Entry 6PSV (electron microscopy, 3.50 A resolution); this record covers chains L and O of the 10 polymer chains in the assembly.

[Chain L]
Molecule: RNA polymerase sigma factor RpoD
From: Escherichia coli
UniProtKB: Q0P6L9 (Q0P6L9_ECOLX); residues 1-613 here = UniProt positions 1-613
Chain sequence (616 residues; row label = number of the first residue in the row; numbers below 1 keep their minus sign (Ser-2 is residue -2)):
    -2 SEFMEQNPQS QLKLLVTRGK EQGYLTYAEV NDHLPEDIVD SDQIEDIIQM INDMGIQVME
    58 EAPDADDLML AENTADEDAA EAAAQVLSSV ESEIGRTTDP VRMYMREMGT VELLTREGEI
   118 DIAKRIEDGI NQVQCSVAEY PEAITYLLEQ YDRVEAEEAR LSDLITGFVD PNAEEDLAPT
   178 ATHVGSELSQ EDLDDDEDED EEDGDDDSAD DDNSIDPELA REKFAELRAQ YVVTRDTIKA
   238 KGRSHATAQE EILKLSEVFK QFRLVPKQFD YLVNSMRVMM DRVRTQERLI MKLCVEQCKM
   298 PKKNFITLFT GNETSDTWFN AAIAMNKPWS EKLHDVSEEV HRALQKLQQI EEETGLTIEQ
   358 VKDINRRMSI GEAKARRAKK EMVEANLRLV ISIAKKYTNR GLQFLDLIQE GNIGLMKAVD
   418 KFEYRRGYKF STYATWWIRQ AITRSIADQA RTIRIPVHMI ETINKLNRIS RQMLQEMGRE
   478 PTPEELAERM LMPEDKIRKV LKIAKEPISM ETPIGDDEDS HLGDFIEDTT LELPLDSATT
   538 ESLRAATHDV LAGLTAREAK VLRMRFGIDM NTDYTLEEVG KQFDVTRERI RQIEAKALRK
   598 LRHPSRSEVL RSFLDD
Not modelled in the structure: -2 to 90, 168-211, 237-241
Differences from the reference sequence: expression tag (-2 to 0)
Residues lining bound ligands:
  - chapso (1N7), molecule 1: Ile505, Thr509, Pro510, Ile511, Gly512, Leu519
  - chapso (1N7), molecule 2: Ile511, Gly512, Asp513, Phe522

[Chain O]
Molecule: 85-nt DNA strand
Sequence (85 nucleotides; row label = number of the first residue in the row):
     1 GGCGGCGCTT ATTTGCACAA ATCCATTGAC AAAAGAAGGC TAAAAGGGCA TATTCCTCGG
    61 CCTTTGAATT GTCCATATAG AACGC
Not modelled in the structure: 1-15, 58-62, 76-85

[Chain L / chain O interface]
Pairs across the interface (50; chain L residue first):
  Arg99(L) with DC56(O), base contact
  Met102(L) with DC55(O), sugar contact
  Met105(L) with DC55(O), base contact
  Gly106(L) with DC55(O), hydrogen bond to the base
  Leu111(L) with DT54(O), base contact
  Ala382(L) with DT54(O), base contact
  Asn383(L) with DT54(O), hydrogen bond to the base
  Arg385(L) with DT54(O), sugar contact; DC55(O), base contact
  Leu386(L) with DT54(O), hydrogen bond to the sugar
  Ser389(L) with DT54(O), hydrogen bond to the sugar; DC55(O), phosphate contact
  Lys392(L) with DC56(O), salt bridge to the phosphate; DT57(O), phosphate contact
  Lys418(L) with DA50(O), base contact
  Phe419(L) with DA50(O), base contact
  Glu420(L) with DA50(O), base contact
  Tyr425(L) with DA50(O), hydrogen bond to the phosphate; DT51(O), hydrogen bond to the phosphate; DA52(O), phosphate contact
  Lys426(L) with DA52(O), hydrogen bond to the phosphate; DT53(O), salt bridge to the phosphate; DT54(O), base contact
  Ser428(L) with DT53(O), hydrogen bond to the phosphate
  Thr429(L) with DT51(O), hydrogen bond to the phosphate; DA52(O), hydrogen bond to the phosphate; DT53(O), base contact
  Tyr430(L) with DA50(O), base contact
  Thr432(L) with DT53(O), base contact
  Trp433(L) with DC49(O), hydrogen bond to the base; DA50(O), hydrogen bond to the phosphate
  Gln437(L) with DC49(O), base contact
  Arg441(L) with DG47(O), base contact
  Arg451(L) with DA45(O), salt bridge to the phosphate
  Pro453(L) with DA44(O), phosphate contact; DA45(O), phosphate contact
  His455(L) with DA43(O), sugar contact; DA44(O), salt bridge to the phosphate
  Arg554(L) with DA25(O), salt bridge to the phosphate
  Val582(L) with DT26(O), phosphate contact
  Thr583(L) with DT26(O), hydrogen bond to the phosphate; DT27(O), base contact
  Glu585(L) with DT26(O), base contact; DT27(O), base contact
  Arg586(L) with DC24(O), sugar contact; DA25(O), salt bridge to the phosphate; DT26(O), base contact
  Gln589(L) with DA25(O), base contact; DT26(O), base contact
  Lys593(L) with DC24(O), salt bridge to the phosphate
Interface residues without a listed pair, chain L (41 interface residues in all): Val98, Ile388, Thr395, Phe401, Lys414, Arg423, Trp434, Val454
Interface residues without a listed pair, chain O (20 interface residues in all): DC23, DG46, DG48

[Overview]
Chain L and chain O form an interface of 41 and 20 residues respectively, with 13 hydrogen bonds and 7 salt
bridges. Polar contacts include Gly106(L)-DC55(O), Asn383(L)-DT54(O) and Trp433(L)-DC49(O). Chain L binds
chapso.
Chain L is RNA polymerase sigma factor RpoD (Escherichia coli) and chain O is an 85-nt DNA strand; the
structure, Escherichia coli RNA polymerase promoter unwinding intermediate (TpreRPo) with TraR and rpsT P2
promoter, was determined by electron microscopy together with 6PSQ, 6PSR, 6PSS, 6PST, 6PSU and 6PSW from the
same study.
